PDB entry 6TRQ | X-ray diffraction, 2.94 A resolution | chains A and B

Chain A (and B):
Molecule: m7GpppX diphosphatase
From: Saccharomyces cerevisiae (strain ATCC 204508 / S288c)
Notes: EC 3.6.1.59; chain B of this document is another copy of the same molecule, construct and numbering; everything in this record applies to it too
UniProtKB: Q06151 (DCPS_YEAST); residue numbers follow UniProt; this construct covers 8-350
Chain sequence (345 residues; numbered 6 to 350; the number before each row is that of its first residue):
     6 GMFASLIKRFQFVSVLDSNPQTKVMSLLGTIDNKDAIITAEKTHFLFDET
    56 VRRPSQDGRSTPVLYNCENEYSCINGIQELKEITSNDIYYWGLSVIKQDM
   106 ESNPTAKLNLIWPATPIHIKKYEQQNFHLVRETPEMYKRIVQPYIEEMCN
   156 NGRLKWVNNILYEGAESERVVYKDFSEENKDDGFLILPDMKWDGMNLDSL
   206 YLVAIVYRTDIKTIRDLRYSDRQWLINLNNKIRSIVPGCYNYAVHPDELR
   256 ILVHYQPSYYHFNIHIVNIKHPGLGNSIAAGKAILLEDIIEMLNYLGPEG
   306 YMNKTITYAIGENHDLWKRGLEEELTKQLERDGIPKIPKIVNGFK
Unresolved in the structure: 6, 56-61, 183-184, 347-350 (chain B: 60-65, 155-159, 196-200, 345-350)
Sequence notes: expression tag (6-7); engineered mutation Asn268 (His in Q06151)
UniProt features mapped onto this chain:
  - motif: His266, Phe267, Ile269, His270 (Histidine triad motif)
  - binding site (substrate): Glu171, Lys196, His259 to Phe267, Ile269, His270
  - modified residue: Ser60 (Phosphoserine), Thr66 (Phosphothreonine), Tyr70 (Phosphotyrosine), Thr120 (Phosphothreonine)
  - mutagenesis: Thr66 (T66A: Strongly reduces phosphorylation)
Cystine bridges: Cys72-Cys78
Residues lining bound ligands: L-guanosine-5'-monophosphate / phosphonate / 7N-methyl-8-hydroguanosine-5'-diphosphate / uridine-5'-monophosphate: Asp22, Asn24, Thr27, Val29, Thr44, Glu46, Lys112, Asn114, Lys126, Tyr127, Phe132, Trp161, Ile165, Glu171, Leu192, Pro193, Asp194, Met195, Lys196, Val208, His259, Pro262, Ser263, Tyr264, Asn268, His270, Leu279, Gly280, Asn281, Ser282, Lys287, Ala314
From the paper describing this entry:
  - binding site for 7N-methyl-8-hydroguanosine-5'-diphosphate: Tyr94, Trp161
  - mutagenesis - H268N: abolished catalytic activity (citing earlier work)
  - mutagenesis - Q130A (2.7-fold), Q130A/N281A (4.4-fold): increased catalytic activity on mRNA body of 15 nucleotides
  - specificity-determining residues: Gln130, Asn281

How chain A and chain B interact:
Pairs across the interface - 248 pairs, chain A then chain B:
  Met7(A) - Tyr95(B)  hydrophobic
  Phe8(A) - Lys86(B)
  Phe8(A) - Glu87(B)  hydrogen bond (backbone-side chain)
  Phe8(A) - Tyr95(B)  hydrophobic
  Phe8(A) - Trp96(B)  hydrophobic
  Phe8(A) - Gly97(B)
  Leu11(A) - Tyr95(B)  hydrophobic
  Ile12(A) - Leu85(B)  hydrophobic
  Phe17(A) - Tyr70(B)
  Phe17(A) - Asn71(B)
  Phe17(A) - Cys72(B)  hydrophobic
  Val18(A) - Arg57(B)
  Ser19(A) - Arg57(B)
  Val20(A) - Phe52(B)  hydrophobic
  Val20(A) - Pro67(B)
  Val20(A) - Val68(B)
  Val20(A) - Tyr70(B)  hydrophobic
  Leu21(A) - Val68(B)
  Ser23(A) - His49(B)  hydrogen bond
  Ser23(A) - Phe52(B)
  Asn24(A) - His49(B)
  Pro25(A) - His49(B)
  Gln26(A) - Thr27(B)
  Gln26(A) - Pro277(B)
  Thr27(A) - Gln26(B)
  Thr27(A) - Lys28(B)  hydrogen bond (backbone-side chain)
  Lys28(A) - Thr27(B)  hydrogen bond (side chain-backbone)
  Lys28(A) - Glu46(B)  salt bridge
  Lys28(A) - Lys47(B)
  Lys28(A) - Thr48(B)
  Lys28(A) - His49(B)
  Lys28(A) - Phe50(B)
  Val29(A) - His49(B)
  Met30(A) - Phe50(B)  hydrophobic
  Met30(A) - Phe52(B)  hydrophobic
  Ala45(A) - Phe50(B)  hydrophobic
  Glu46(A) - Lys28(B)  salt bridge
  Glu46(A) - Phe50(B)
  Lys47(A) - Lys28(B)
  Lys47(A) - Thr48(B)  hydrogen bond (side chain-backbone)
  Lys47(A) - His49(B)
  Lys47(A) - Phe50(B)
  Thr48(A) - Lys28(B)
  Thr48(A) - Lys47(B)
  His49(A) - Ser23(B)  hydrogen bond
  His49(A) - Asn24(B)  hydrogen bond (side chain-backbone)
  His49(A) - Pro25(B)
  His49(A) - Lys28(B)
  His49(A) - Val29(B)
  His49(A) - Lys47(B)
  Phe50(A) - Lys28(B)
  Phe50(A) - Met30(B)  hydrophobic
  Phe50(A) - Ala45(B)
  Phe50(A) - Glu46(B)
  Phe50(A) - Lys47(B)
  Phe50(A) - Ala111(B)  hydrophobic
  Phe52(A) - Val20(B)  hydrophobic
  Phe52(A) - Ser23(B)
  Phe52(A) - Met30(B)  hydrophobic
  Arg64(A) - Ile342(B)
  Arg64(A) - Pro343(B)
  Tyr70(A) - Phe17(B)
  Tyr70(A) - Val20(B)
  Tyr70(A) - Ser23(B)
  Asn71(A) - Phe17(B)
  Cys72(A) - Phe17(B)  hydrophobic
  Cys78(A) - Met30(B)
  Ile79(A) - Met30(B)  hydrophobic
  Glu84(A) - Met105(B)
  Leu85(A) - Phe8(B)  hydrophobic
  Leu85(A) - Ala9(B)  hydrophobic
  Leu85(A) - Ile12(B)  hydrophobic
  Leu85(A) - Met105(B)
  Leu85(A) - Leu113(B)  hydrophobic
  Lys86(A) - Met105(B)
  Lys86(A) - Glu106(B)  salt bridge
  Glu87(A) - Phe8(B)
  Ile93(A) - Leu115(B)
  Ile93(A) - Ile116(B)
  Ile93(A) - Trp117(B)  hydrogen bond (backbone-backbone)
  Ile93(A) - Pro118(B)
  Ile93(A) - His123(B)
  Tyr94(A) - Leu115(B)
  Tyr94(A) - His123(B)  hydrogen bond
  Tyr95(A) - Phe8(B)  hydrophobic
  Tyr95(A) - Leu11(B)
  Tyr95(A) - Asn114(B)
  Tyr95(A) - Leu115(B)  hydrogen bond (backbone-backbone)
  Tyr95(A) - Trp117(B)
  Trp96(A) - Leu113(B)
  Trp96(A) - Asn114(B)
  Gly97(A) - Lys112(B)
  Gly97(A) - Leu113(B)  hydrogen bond (backbone-backbone)
  Leu98(A) - Ala111(B)
  Ser99(A) - Pro109(B)
  Ser99(A) - Thr110(B)  hydrogen bond (backbone-backbone)
  Ser99(A) - Ala111(B)  hydrogen bond (backbone-backbone)
  Val100(A) - Gln103(B)
  Val100(A) - Met105(B)
  Val100(A) - Thr110(B)
  Ile101(A) - Thr110(B)  hydrogen bond (backbone-side chain)
  Gln103(A) - Val100(B)
  Gln103(A) - Gln103(B)
  Gln103(A) - Thr110(B)
  Asp104(A) - Val100(B)
  Met105(A) - Glu84(B)
  Met105(A) - Leu85(B)
  Met105(A) - Lys86(B)
  Met105(A) - Leu98(B)
  Met105(A) - Ser99(B)
  Met105(A) - Val100(B)
  Glu106(A) - Lys86(B)  salt bridge
  Pro109(A) - Leu98(B)  hydrophobic
  Pro109(A) - Ser99(B)
  Thr110(A) - Ser99(B)  hydrogen bond (backbone-backbone)
  Thr110(A) - Val100(B)
  Thr110(A) - Ile101(B)  hydrogen bond (side chain-backbone)
  Thr110(A) - Gln103(B)
  Ala111(A) - Phe50(B)  hydrophobic
  Ala111(A) - Leu98(B)
  Ala111(A) - Ser99(B)  hydrogen bond (backbone-side chain)
  Lys112(A) - Gly97(B)
  Lys112(A) - Leu98(B)
  Leu113(A) - Ile79(B)  hydrophobic
  Leu113(A) - Ile82(B)  hydrophobic
  Leu113(A) - Leu85(B)  hydrophobic
  Leu113(A) - Trp96(B)
  Leu113(A) - Gly97(B)  hydrogen bond (backbone-backbone)
  Leu113(A) - Ser99(B)
  Asn114(A) - Tyr95(B)
  Asn114(A) - Trp96(B)
  Leu115(A) - Ile93(B)
  Leu115(A) - Tyr94(B)
  Leu115(A) - Tyr95(B)  hydrogen bond (backbone-backbone)
  Ile116(A) - Ile93(B)
  Ile116(A) - Tyr94(B)  hydrophobic
  Trp117(A) - Ile93(B)  hydrogen bond (backbone-backbone)
  Trp117(A) - Tyr95(B)
  Pro118(A) - Ile93(B)
  His123(A) - Ile93(B)
  His123(A) - Tyr94(B)  hydrogen bond
  Gln129(A) - Pro67(B)
  Gln129(A) - Lys275(B)
  Gln130(A) - Lys275(B)  hydrogen bond (backbone-side chain)
  Phe132(A) - Glu253(B)
  Phe132(A) - Ile274(B)
  His133(A) - Asp252(B)  salt bridge
  His133(A) - Ile274(B)
  Leu134(A) - Asp252(B)  hydrogen bond (backbone-backbone)
  Leu134(A) - Leu254(B)
  Leu134(A) - Ile274(B)
  Arg136(A) - Glu292(B)  salt bridge
  Lys160(A) - Asp92(B)  salt bridge
  Trp161(A) - Asn91(B)  hydrogen bond (backbone-side chain)
  Trp161(A) - Tyr94(B)
  Asn164(A) - Asn91(B)  hydrogen bond
  Asn164(A) - Asp92(B)
  Ile165(A) - Asn91(B)
  Ala170(A) - Asn91(B)
  Glu171(A) - Thr89(B)
  Glu171(A) - Asn91(B)  hydrogen bond
  Glu171(A) - Trp96(B)
  Glu173(A) - Thr89(B)  hydrogen bond
  Arg174(A) - Ile88(B)
  Met195(A) - Tyr94(B)  hydrophobic
  Met195(A) - Trp96(B)  hydrophobic
  Asp198(A) - Ile88(B)
  Asp203(A) - Ser23(B)  hydrogen bond
  Asp203(A) - Pro25(B)
  Ser204(A) - Pro25(B)
  Asn235(A) - Asp337(B)
  Asn235(A) - Ile339(B)
  Arg238(A) - Arg136(B)
  Arg238(A) - Leu334(B)
  Arg238(A) - Asp337(B)  salt bridge
  Arg238(A) - Ile339(B)
  Ser239(A) - Gly338(B)  hydrogen bond (side chain-backbone)
  Ser239(A) - Ile339(B)
  Ser239(A) - Pro340(B)
  Tyr247(A) - Pro340(B)
  Pro251(A) - Ile339(B)  hydrophobic
  Pro251(A) - Pro340(B)
  Asp252(A) - His133(B)  salt bridge
  Asp252(A) - Leu134(B)  hydrogen bond (backbone-backbone)
  Asp252(A) - Leu330(B)
  Glu253(A) - Phe132(B)
  Glu253(A) - His133(B)
  Leu254(A) - Leu134(B)
  Arg255(A) - Asn281(B)
  Arg255(A) - Ala284(B)
  Arg255(A) - Ala285(B)  hydrogen bond (side chain-backbone)
  Tyr264(A) - Tyr94(B)  hydrogen bond
  Ile274(A) - Phe132(B)
  Ile274(A) - His133(B)
  Ile274(A) - Leu134(B)
  Ile274(A) - Ala314(B)  hydrophobic
  Lys275(A) - Ser23(B)
  Lys275(A) - Asn131(B)  hydrogen bond
  His276(A) - Pro25(B)
  His276(A) - Gln26(B)
  Pro277(A) - Asn24(B)
  Pro277(A) - Pro25(B)
  Pro277(A) - Gln26(B)
  Pro277(A) - Gly280(B)
  Pro277(A) - Asn281(B)
  Gly278(A) - Gln26(B)  hydrogen bond (backbone-side chain)
  Ile283(A) - Ala284(B)
  Ile283(A) - Ala285(B)  hydrogen bond (backbone-backbone)
  Ala284(A) - Ile283(B)
  Ala285(A) - Arg255(B)  hydrogen bond (backbone-side chain)
  Ala285(A) - Ile283(B)  hydrogen bond (backbone-backbone)
  Ala285(A) - Ala285(B)
  Ala285(A) - Ala288(B)
  Gly286(A) - Leu290(B)
  Ala288(A) - Ala285(B)
  Leu290(A) - Ala285(B)
  Leu290(A) - Gly286(B)
  Leu290(A) - Thr312(B)
  Glu292(A) - Arg136(B)  salt bridge
  Glu292(A) - Thr312(B)
  Asp293(A) - Lys309(B)  salt bridge
  Glu296(A) - Lys309(B)
  Glu296(A) - Thr310(B)  hydrogen bond (side chain-backbone)
  Met297(A) - Met297(B)  hydrophobic
  Met297(A) - Lys309(B)
  Tyr300(A) - Tyr300(B)
  Tyr300(A) - Leu301(B)
  Tyr300(A) - Asn308(B)  hydrogen bond (side chain-backbone)
  Leu301(A) - Tyr300(B)
  Asn308(A) - Tyr300(B)  hydrogen bond (backbone-side chain)
  Lys309(A) - Asp293(B)  salt bridge
  Lys309(A) - Glu296(B)
  Lys309(A) - Met297(B)
  Thr310(A) - Glu296(B)  hydrogen bond (backbone-side chain)
  Thr312(A) - Leu290(B)
  Thr312(A) - Glu292(B)
  Leu330(A) - Asp252(B)
  Leu334(A) - Arg238(B)
  Asp337(A) - Asn235(B)
  Asp337(A) - Arg238(B)  salt bridge
  Gly338(A) - Ser239(B)
  Ile339(A) - Asn235(B)
  Ile339(A) - Arg238(B)
  Ile339(A) - Ser239(B)
  Ile339(A) - Pro251(B)  hydrophobic
  Pro340(A) - Ser239(B)
  Ile342(A) - Tyr247(B)  hydrophobic
  Val346(A) - Asn246(B)
Also at the interface, not in a pair above, chain A (128 interface residues in all): Ala9, Leu32, Ile43, Ile82, Asn108, Glu128, Asn131, Gly157, Met200, Asn234, Leu279, Asn281, Ala314
Also at the interface, not in a pair above, chain B (114 interface residues in all): Leu32, Ile43, Thr66, Cys78, Ser90, Asp104, Gln129, His250, Lys341

Overview:
128 residues of chain A face 114 of chain B across their interface; the contacts include 41 hydrogen bonds and
13 salt bridges. Among the polar pairs are Lys28(A)-Glu46(B), Lys86(A)-Glu106(B) and His133(A)-Asp252(B). The
paper reports a binding site for 7N-methyl-8-hydroguanosine-5'-diphosphate at Tyr94(A) and Trp161(A); Q130A
and Q130A/N281A of chain A increase catalytic activity on mRNA body of 15 nucleotides.
Both chains are m7GpppX diphosphatase (Saccharomyces cerevisiae (strain ATCC 204508 / S288c)). Entry 6TRQ
(S.c. Scavenger Decapping Enzyme DcpS in complex with the capped RNA dinucleotide m7G-GU) was determined by
X-ray diffraction.
